PDB entry 4A3E | X-ray diffraction, 3.40 A resolution | chains A and F of the 15 polymer chains in the assembly

== Chain A ==
Molecule: DNA-directed RNA polymerase II subunit RPB1
Source organism: Saccharomyces cerevisiae
Notes: EC 2.7.7.6
UniProt: P04050 (RPB1_YEAST); residues 1-1732 here = UniProt positions 1-1732
Sequence (1732 residues; numbered 1 to 1732; the number before each row is that of its first residue):
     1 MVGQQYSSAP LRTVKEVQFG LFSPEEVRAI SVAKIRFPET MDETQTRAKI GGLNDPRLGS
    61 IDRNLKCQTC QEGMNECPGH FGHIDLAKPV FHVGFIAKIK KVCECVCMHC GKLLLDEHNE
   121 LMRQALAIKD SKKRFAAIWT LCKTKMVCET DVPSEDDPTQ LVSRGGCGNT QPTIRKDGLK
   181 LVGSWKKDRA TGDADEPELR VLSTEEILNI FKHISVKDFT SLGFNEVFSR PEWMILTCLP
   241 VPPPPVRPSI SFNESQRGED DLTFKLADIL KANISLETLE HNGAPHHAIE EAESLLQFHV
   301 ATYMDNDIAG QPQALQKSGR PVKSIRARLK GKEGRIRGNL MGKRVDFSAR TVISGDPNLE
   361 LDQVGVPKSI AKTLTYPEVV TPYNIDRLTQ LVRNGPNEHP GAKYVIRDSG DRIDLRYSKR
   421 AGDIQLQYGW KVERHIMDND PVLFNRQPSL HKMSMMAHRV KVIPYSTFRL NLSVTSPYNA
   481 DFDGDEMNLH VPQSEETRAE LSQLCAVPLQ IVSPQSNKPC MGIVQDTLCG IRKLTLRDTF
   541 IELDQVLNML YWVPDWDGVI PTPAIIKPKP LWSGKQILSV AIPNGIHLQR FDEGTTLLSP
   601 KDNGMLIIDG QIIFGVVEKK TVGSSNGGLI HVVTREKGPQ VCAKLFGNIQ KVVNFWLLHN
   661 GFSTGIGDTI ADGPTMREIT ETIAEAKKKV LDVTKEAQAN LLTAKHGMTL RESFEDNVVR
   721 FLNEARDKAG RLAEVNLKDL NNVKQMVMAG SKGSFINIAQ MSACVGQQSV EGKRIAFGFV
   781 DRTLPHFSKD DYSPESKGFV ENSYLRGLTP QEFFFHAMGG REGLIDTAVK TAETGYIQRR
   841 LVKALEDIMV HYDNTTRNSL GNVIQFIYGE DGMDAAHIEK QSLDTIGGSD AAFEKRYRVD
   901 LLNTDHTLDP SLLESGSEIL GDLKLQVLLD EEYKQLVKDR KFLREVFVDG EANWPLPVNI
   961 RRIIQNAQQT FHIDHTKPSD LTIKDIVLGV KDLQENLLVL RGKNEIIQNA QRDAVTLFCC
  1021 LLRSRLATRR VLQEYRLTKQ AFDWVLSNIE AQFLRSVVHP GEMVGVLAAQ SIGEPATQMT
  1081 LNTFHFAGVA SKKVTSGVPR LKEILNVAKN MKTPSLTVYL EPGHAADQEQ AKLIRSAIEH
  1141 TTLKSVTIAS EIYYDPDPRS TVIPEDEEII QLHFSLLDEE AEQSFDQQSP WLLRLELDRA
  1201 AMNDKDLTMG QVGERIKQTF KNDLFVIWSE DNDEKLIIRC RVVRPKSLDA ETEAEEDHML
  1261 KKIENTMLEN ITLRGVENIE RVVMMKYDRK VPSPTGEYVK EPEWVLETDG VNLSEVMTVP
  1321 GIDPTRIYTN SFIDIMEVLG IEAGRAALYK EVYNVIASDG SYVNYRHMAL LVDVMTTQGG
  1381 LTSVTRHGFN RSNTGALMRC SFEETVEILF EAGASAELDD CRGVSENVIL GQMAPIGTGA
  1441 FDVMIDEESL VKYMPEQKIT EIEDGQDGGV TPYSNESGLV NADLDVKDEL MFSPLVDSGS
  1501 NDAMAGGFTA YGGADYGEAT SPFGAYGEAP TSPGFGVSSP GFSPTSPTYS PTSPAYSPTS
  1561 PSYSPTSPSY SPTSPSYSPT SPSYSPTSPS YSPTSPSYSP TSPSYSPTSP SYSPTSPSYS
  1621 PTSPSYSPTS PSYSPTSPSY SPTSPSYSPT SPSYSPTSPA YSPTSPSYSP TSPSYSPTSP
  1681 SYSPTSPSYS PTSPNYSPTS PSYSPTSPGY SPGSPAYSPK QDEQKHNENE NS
Unresolved in the structure: 1-2, 1082-1091, 1177-1186, 1244-1253, 1456-1732
Ion coordination: Zn2+ site 1: Cys67, Cys70, Cys77, His80; Zn2+ site 2: Cys107, Cys110, Cys148, Cys167; Mg2+: Asp481, Asp483, Asp485 (shared with 1 residue of chain P)
Small-molecule neighbours: AMP-CPP (APC; diphosphomethylphosphonic acid adenosyl ester): Arg446, Pro448, Asn479, Asp481, Asp483, Lys752, Gln1078, Leu1081
Swiss-Prot annotation at these positions:
  - region: Pro248 to Asp260 (Lid loop), Asn306 to Lys323 (Rudder loop), Pro810 to Glu822 (Bridging helix)
  - binding site (Zn(2+)): Cys67, Cys70, Cys77, His80, Cys107, Cys110, Cys148, Cys167
  - binding site (Mg(2+)): Asp481, Asp483, Asp485
  - modified residue: Thr1471 (Phosphothreonine)
  - cross-link (Glycyl lysine isopeptide (Lys-Gly)): Lys695 (interchain with G-Cter in ubiquitin), Lys1246 (interchain with G-Cter in ubiquitin), Lys1350 (interchain with G-Cter in ubiquitin)
  - natural variant: Ser1653 to Pro1659 (deletion: In strain: A364A)
  - mutagenesis: Lys1246 (K1246R: Impairs ubiquitination during transcription stress)
What the authors report for this chain:
  - mutagenesis - Q1078N, Q1078S: abolished growth (citing earlier work)

== Chain F ==
Molecule: DNA-directed RNA polymerases I, II, and III subunit rpabc 2
Source organism: Saccharomyces cerevisiae
UniProt: P20435 (RPAB2_YEAST); residues 1-155 here = UniProt positions 1-155
Sequence (155 residues; each row starts with the number of its first residue):
     1 MSDYEEAFND GNENFEDFDV EHFSDEETYE EKPQFKDGET TDANGKTIVT GGNGPEDFQQ
    61 HEQIRRKTLK EKAIPKDQRA TTPYMTKYER ARILGTRALQ ISMNAPVFVD LEGETDPLRI
   121 AMKELAEKKI PLVIRRYLPD GSFEDWSVEE LIVDL
Unresolved in the structure: 1-71
Swiss-Prot annotation at these positions:
  - region: Leu111 to Leu132 (Leucine-zipper)
  - modified residue: Ser24 (Phosphoserine)

== Chain A / chain F interface ==
Pairs across the interface (75):
  Val379(A) with Ser102(F)
  Val380(A) with Asn104(F)
  Thr381(A) with Asn104(F), hydrogen bond
  Pro382(A) with Asn104(F)
  Tyr383(A) with Ile101(F); Val107(F); Leu111(F), hydrophobic; Thr115(F)
  Glu495(A) with Ala98(F); Leu99(F); Asp116(F); Pro117(F)
  Glu496(A) with Gly95(F)
  Ala499(A) with Gly95(F)
  Gln503(A) with Arg90(F), hydrogen bond; Ala91(F)
  Leu504(A) with Tyr88(F), hydrophobic
  His851(A) with Pro139(F)
  Tyr852(A) with Thr81(F); Thr86(F); Glu89(F), hydrogen bond; Arg136(F); Tyr137(F); Leu138(F), hydrophobic
  Asp853(A) with Pro139(F)
  Arg857(A) with Pro139(F)
  Asp874(A) with Lys87(F), salt bridge
  Arg1001(A) with Ala80(F); Thr81(F); Thr82(F); Pro83(F)
  Leu1054(A) with Tyr84(F)
  Arg1055(A) with Asp154(F), salt bridge
  His1059(A) with Thr86(F); Lys87(F), hydrogen bond (side chain-backbone); Tyr88(F); Leu155(F)
  Pro1060(A) with Thr86(F); Tyr88(F)
  Gly1061(A) with Tyr88(F)
  Glu1062(A) with Lys87(F), salt bridge; Tyr88(F), hydrogen bond
  Met1433(A) with Arg92(F)
  Gly1437(A) with Tyr88(F)
  Thr1438(A) with Tyr88(F); Arg92(F), hydrogen bond (backbone-side chain)
  Phe1441(A) with Tyr88(F); Glu89(F); Arg92(F), hydrogen bond (backbone-side chain); Ile134(F), hydrophobic; Arg135(F)
  Asp1442(A) with Val133(F); Ile134(F); Arg135(F), hydrogen bond (backbone-backbone); Tyr137(F), hydrogen bond
  Val1443(A) with Arg92(F); Leu132(F), hydrophobic; Val133(F)
  Met1444(A) with Leu132(F); Val133(F), hydrogen bond (backbone-backbone); Arg135(F)
  Ile1445(A) with Pro131(F); Leu132(F), hydrophobic
  Asp1446(A) with Pro131(F), hydrogen bond (backbone-backbone); Val133(F)
  Ser1449(A) with Pro131(F)
  Leu1450(A) with Phe108(F), hydrophobic; Pro131(F), hydrophobic
  Lys1452(A) with Glu149(F), salt bridge
  Tyr1453(A) with Phe108(F); Lys128(F), hydrogen bond (side chain-backbone); Lys129(F); Ile130(F); Pro131(F); Glu149(F), hydrogen bond
Interface residues without a listed pair, chain A (44 interface residues in all): Tyr428, Gly429, Ser494, Ser502, Gly1002, Ala1051, Arg1422, Gly1439, Ala1440
Interface residues without a listed pair, chain F (44 interface residues in all): Leu94, Thr96, Leu118, Ile120, Asp145

== In short ==
The chain A/chain F interface involves 44 residues from each chain, with 13 hydrogen bonds and 4 salt bridges.
Among the polar pairs are Asp874(A)-Lys87(F), Arg1055(A)-Asp154(F) and Glu1062(A)-Lys87(F). Chain A binds
AMP-CPP. From the paper: Q1078N and Q1078S of chain A abolish growth.
Chain A is DNA-directed RNA polymerase II subunit RPB1 and chain F is DNA-directed RNA polymerases I, II, and
III subunit rpabc 2, both from Saccharomyces cerevisiae; the structure, RNA Polymerase II initial transcribing
complex with a 5nt DNA-RNA hybrid and soaked with AMPCPP, was determined by X-ray diffraction together with
4A3B, 4A3C, 4A3D, 4A3F, 4A3G, 4A3I and 4 further entries from the same study.
